9BC5 - chains D and H of the 9 polymer chains in the assembly; structure by electron microscopy, 5.32 A resolution (low resolution: residue-level contacts below are approximate; hydrogen-bond / salt-bridge calls are withheld).

[Chain D]
Molecule: Protein Rep68
Source organism: adeno-associated virus 2
Notes: EC 3.6.4.12
UniProtKB: P03132 (REP68_AAV2S); numbering as in UniProt (aligned over 2-490)
Chain sequence (491 residues; row label = number of the first residue in the row; numbering starts at 0):
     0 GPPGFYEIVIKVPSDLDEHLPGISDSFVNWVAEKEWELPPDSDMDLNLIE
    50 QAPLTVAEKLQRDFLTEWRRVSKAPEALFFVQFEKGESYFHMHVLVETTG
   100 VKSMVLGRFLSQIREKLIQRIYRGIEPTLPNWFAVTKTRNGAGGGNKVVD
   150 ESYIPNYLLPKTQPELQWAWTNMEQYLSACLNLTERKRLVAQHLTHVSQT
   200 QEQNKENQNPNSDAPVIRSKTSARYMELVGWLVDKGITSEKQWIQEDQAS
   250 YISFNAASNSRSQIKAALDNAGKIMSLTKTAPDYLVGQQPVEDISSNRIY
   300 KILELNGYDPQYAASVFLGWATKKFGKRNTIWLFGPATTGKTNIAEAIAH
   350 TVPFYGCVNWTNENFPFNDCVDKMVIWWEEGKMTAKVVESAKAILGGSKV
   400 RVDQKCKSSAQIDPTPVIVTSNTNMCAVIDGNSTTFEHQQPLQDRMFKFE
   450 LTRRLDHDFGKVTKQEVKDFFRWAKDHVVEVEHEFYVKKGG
Not modelled in the structure: 0-1, 197-213
Sequence notes: expression tag (0-1); conflict Glu17 (Gly in P03132); engineered mutation Ser151 (Cys in P03132)
UniProt features mapped onto this chain:
  - motif: His90 to His92 (RCR-2), Tyr156 to Lys160 (RCR-3)
  - active site: Tyr156 (For nuclease activity)
  - binding site (a divalent metal cation): Glu83, His90, His92
  - binding site (ATP): Gly334 to Thr341
What the authors report for this chain:
  - mutagenesis - F364A: decreased catalytic activity on trs nicking
  - mutagenesis - F364A: abolished catalytic activity (helicase activity)

[Chain H]
Molecule: AAVS1 DNA (41-MER) Sense strand
Sequence (50 nucleotides; row label = number of the first residue in the row; numbers below 1 keep their minus sign (DG-8 is residue -8)):
    -8 GGCGGGTGGTGGCGGCGGTTGGGGCTCGGCGCTCGCTCGCTCGCTGGGCG
Not modelled in the structure: -8 to 0

[Chain D / chain H interface]
Residue-residue contacts (12):
  Met103(D) with DC29(H)
  Val104(D) with DC29(H); DG30(H)
  Arg107(D) with DG30(H); DC31(H)
  Arg138(D) with DC21(H); DG22(H); DC23(H)
  Asn139(D) with DC21(H)
  Ala141(D) with DT24(H)
  Gly142(D) with DC23(H)
  Ser261(D) with DC18(H)
Other interface residues (no listed pair), chain D (10 interface residues in all): Gln111, Ser257
Other interface residues (no listed pair), chain H (10 interface residues in all): DT17, DT28

[In short]
Chain D and chain H each contribute 10 residues to their interface. Curated annotation (UniProt) lists
active-site residue Tyr156(D), 3 divalent metal cation-binding residues and 8 ATP-binding residues on chain D.
From the paper: F364A of chain D reduces catalytic activity on trs nicking; F364A of chain D abolishes
catalytic activity (helicase activity).
Chain D is Protein Rep68 (adeno-associated virus 2) and chain H is AAVS1 DNA (41-MER) Sense strand; the
structure, AAV-2 Rep68-AAVS1 heptameric complex, was determined by electron microscopy (same publication as
9BU7).
